PDB entry 9D3S | electron microscopy, 3.10 A resolution | chains C and J of the 10 polymer chains in the assembly

Chain C:
Name: Histone H2A type 2-A
From: Homo sapiens
UniProt: Q6FI13 (H2A2A_HUMAN); residues 14-118 here correspond to UniProt positions 15-119 (UniProt number = residue number + 1)
Amino-acid sequence (105 residues; row label = number of the first residue in the row):
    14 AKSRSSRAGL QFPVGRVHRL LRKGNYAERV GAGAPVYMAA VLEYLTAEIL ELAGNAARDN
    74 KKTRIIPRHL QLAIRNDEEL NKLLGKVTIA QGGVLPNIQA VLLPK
Reported in the primary citation:
  - binding site for 5S rDNA (noncoding strand): Arg77

Chain J:
Molecule: 5S rDNA (coding strand)
From: Xenopus borealis
Sequence (123 nucleotides; each row starts with the number of its first residue; numbers below 1 keep their minus sign (DA-50 is residue -50)):
   -50 ACTTTCAGGG TGGTATGGCC GTAGGCGAGC ACAAGGCTGA CTTTTCCTCC CCTTGTGCTG
    10 CCTTCTGGGG GGGGCCCAGC TCCTCCCCAT GCCAGGGTCT TTTCCCCCAG GCAGGAAAAC
    70 AAG

Chain C / chain J interface:
Residue-residue contacts (14; chain C residue first):
  Arg29(C) - DC48(J)  hydrogen bond to the phosphate
  Arg29(C) - DT49(J)  salt bridge to the phosphate
  Glu41(C) - DT39(J)  phosphate contact
  Arg42(C) - DA38(J)  phosphate contact
  Arg42(C) - DT39(J)  phosphate contact
  Val43(C) - DA38(J)  sugar contact
  Val43(C) - DT39(J)  hydrogen bond to the phosphate
  Gly44(C) - DA38(J)  phosphate contact
  Ala45(C) - DA38(J)  hydrogen bond to the phosphate
  Lys75(C) - DA58(J)  phosphate contact
  Thr76(C) - DC57(J)  sugar contact
  Thr76(C) - DA58(J)  hydrogen bond to the phosphate
  Arg77(C) - DC57(J)  phosphate contact
  Arg77(C) - DA58(J)  hydrogen bond to the phosphate
Interface residues without a listed pair, chain C (12 interface residues in all): Ala14, His31, Arg35
Interface residues without a listed pair, chain J (8 interface residues in all): DG46, DG59

In short:
The interface between chain C and chain J involves 12 residues on one side and 8 on the other; the contacts
include 5 hydrogen bonds and 1 salt bridge. Polar pairs include Arg29(C)-DC48(J), Val43(C)-DT39(J) and
Ala45(C)-DA38(J). The paper reports a binding site for 5S rDNA (noncoding strand) at Arg77(C).
Chain C is Histone H2A type 2-A (Homo sapiens) and chain J is 5S rDNA (coding strand) (Xenopus borealis); the
structure, 147-bp 5S rDNA nucleosome - open I (open on the downstream side), was determined by electron
microscopy, deposited together with 9D3K, 9D3L, 9D3N, 9D3O, 9D3Q, 9D3R and 9D3T.
